PDB entry 2E3K | X-ray diffraction, 2.30 A resolution | chains C and Q of the 3 polymer chains in the assembly

[Chain C]
Protein: Bromodomain-containing protein 2
Organism: Homo sapiens
Notes: fragment: The second bromodomain, BD2, residues 348-455
UniProt: P25440 (BRD2_HUMAN); residues 348-455 here = UniProt positions 348-455
Chain sequence (112 residues; row label = number of the first residue in the row):
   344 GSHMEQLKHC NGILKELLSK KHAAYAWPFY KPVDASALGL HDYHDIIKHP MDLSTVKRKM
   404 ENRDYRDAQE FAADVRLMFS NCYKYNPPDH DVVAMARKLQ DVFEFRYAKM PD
Not modelled in the structure: 344-347
Construct notes: expression tag (344-347)
Swiss-Prot annotation at these positions:
  - mutagenesis: Val376 (V376A: Abolished binding to histone H4 acetylated at 'Lys-12' (H4K12ac)), Leu381 (L381A: Reduced binding to histone H4 acetylated at 'Lys-12' (H4K12ac)), Leu383 (L383A: Reduced binding to histone H4 acetylated at 'Lys-12' (H4K12ac)), Asn429 (N429A: Abolished binding to histone H4 acetylated at 'Lys-12' (H4K12ac))

[Chain Q]
Protein: 15-mer peptide from Histone H4
Notes: fragment: N-terminal H4 di-acetylated tail
UniProt: P02309 (H4_YEAST); residue numbers follow UniProt; this construct covers 1-15
Chain sequence (15 residues; numbered 1 to 15; the number before each row is that of its first residue):
     1 SGRGKGGKGL GKGGA
Modified / non-standard residues: Lys5 (n(6)-acetyllysine; ALY); Lys12 (n(6)-acetyllysine; ALY)

[Interface between chain C and chain Q]
Pairs across the interface (28):
  Phe372(C) - Lys5(Q)
  Val376(C) - Lys5(Q)
  Gly382(C) - Ser1(Q)
  Leu383(C) - Gly4(Q)
  His384(C) - Ser1(Q)
  Asp385(C) - Ser1(Q)
  Asp385(C) - Gly2(Q)
  Cys425(C) - Lys5(Q)
  Tyr428(C) - Gly2(Q)
  Tyr428(C) - Arg3(Q)
  Tyr428(C) - Gly4(Q)  hydrogen bond (side chain-backbone)
  Asn429(C) - Arg3(Q)
  Asn429(C) - Gly4(Q)
  Asn429(C) - Lys5(Q)
  Pro430(C) - Arg3(Q)
  Pro430(C) - Gly4(Q)
  Asp432(C) - Lys8(Q)  salt bridge
  Asp432(C) - Gly9(Q)  hydrogen bond (backbone-backbone)
  His433(C) - Arg3(Q)  hydrogen bond
  His433(C) - Gly4(Q)
  His433(C) - Lys5(Q)
  His433(C) - Gly6(Q)
  His433(C) - Gly7(Q)
  His433(C) - Lys8(Q)
  Asp434(C) - Gly7(Q)  hydrogen bond (backbone-backbone)
  Asp434(C) - Leu10(Q)
  Asp434(C) - Gly11(Q)
  Val435(C) - Lys5(Q)
Other interface residues (no listed pair), chain C (15 interface residues in all): Pro371
Other interface residues (no listed pair), chain Q (12 interface residues in all): Lys12

[In short]
The interface between chain C and chain Q involves 15 residues on one side and 12 on the other, with 4
hydrogen bonds and 1 salt bridge. Among the polar pairs are Asp432(C)-Lys8(Q), Tyr428(C)-Gly4(Q) and
His433(C)-Arg3(Q). From UniProt: 4 mutagenesis sites on chain C.
Chain C is Bromodomain-containing protein 2 (Homo sapiens) and chain Q is a 15-mer peptide from Histone H4;
the structure, Crystal structure of the human Brd2 second bromodomain in complexed with the acetylated histone
H4 peptide, was determined by X-ray diffraction.
